PDB entry 6OQX | X-ray diffraction, 2.00 A resolution | chains A and C

[Chain A]
Protein: Nuclear receptor subfamily 5 group A member 2
Source organism: Homo sapiens
UniProtKB: O00482 (NR5A2_HUMAN); residues 299-541 here = UniProt positions 299-541
Sequence (245 residues; numbered 297 to 541; the number before each row is that of its first residue):
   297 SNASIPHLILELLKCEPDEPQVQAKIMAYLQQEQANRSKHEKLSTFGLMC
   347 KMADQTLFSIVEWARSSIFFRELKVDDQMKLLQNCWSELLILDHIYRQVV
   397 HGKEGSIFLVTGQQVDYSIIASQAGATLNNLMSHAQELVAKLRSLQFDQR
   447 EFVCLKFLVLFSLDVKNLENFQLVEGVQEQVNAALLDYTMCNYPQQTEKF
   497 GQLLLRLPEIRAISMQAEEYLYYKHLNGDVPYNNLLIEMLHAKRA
Unresolved in the structure: 297-299, 539-541
Differences from the reference sequence: expression tag (297-298)
Residues lining bound ligands: N1V ((8beta,11alpha,12alpha)-8-(1-phenylethenyl)-1,6:7,14-dicycloprosta-1,3,5,7(14)-tetraen-11-yl sulfamate): Thr341, Phe342, Met345, Cys346, Met348, Ala349, Thr352, Leu386, Ile387, His390, Arg393, Leu405, Val406, Ile416, Ala420, Leu424, Leu427, Met428, Ala431, Ile509, Leu517
Reported in the primary citation:
  - binding site for N1V: Met345, Thr352, His390
  - mutagenesis - T352V, H390A: unchanged signaling in response to N1V
  - mutagenesis - M345L: abolished signaling in response to N1V

[Chain C]
Protein: Nuclear receptor coactivator 2
UniProtKB: Q15596 (NCOA2_HUMAN); residue numbers follow UniProt; this construct covers 740-754
Sequence (15 residues; numbered 740 to 754; the number before each row is that of its first residue):
   740 KENALLRYLLDKDDT
Unresolved in the structure: 740-741, 753-754

[Chain A / chain C interface]
Contacting residue pairs (22; chain A residue first):
  Phe354(A) - Leu748(C)  hydrophobic
  Val357(A) - Leu748(C)  hydrophobic
  Glu358(A) - Leu748(C)
  Arg361(A) - Leu748(C)  hydrogen bond (side chain-backbone)
  Arg361(A) - Leu749(C)  hydrogen bond (side chain-backbone)
  Arg361(A) - Asp750(C)
  Arg361(A) - Lys751(C)  hydrogen bond (side chain-backbone)
  Val371(A) - Asp750(C)
  Asp372(A) - Arg746(C)  salt bridge
  Gln374(A) - Leu749(C)
  Met375(A) - Asn742(C)
  Met375(A) - Leu745(C)
  Met375(A) - Arg746(C)
  Met375(A) - Leu749(C)  hydrophobic
  Gln379(A) - Asn742(C)
  Gln379(A) - Leu745(C)
  Leu531(A) - Leu744(C)  hydrophobic
  Leu531(A) - Leu748(C)  hydrophobic
  Glu534(A) - Asn742(C)
  Glu534(A) - Leu744(C)
  Met535(A) - Asn742(C)
  Met535(A) - Leu745(C)  hydrophobic
Other interface residues (no listed pair), chain A (16 interface residues in all): Phe366, Leu378, Asn530, Ala538
Other interface residues (no listed pair), chain C (9 interface residues in all): Asp752

[Overview]
The interface between chain A and chain C involves 16 residues on one side and 9 on the other; the contacts
include 3 hydrogen bonds and 1 salt bridge. Among the polar pairs are Asp372(A)-Arg746(C), Arg361(A)-Leu748(C)
and Arg361(A)-Leu749(C). The paper reports a binding site for N1V at Met345(A), Thr352(A) and His390(A); M345L
of chain A abolishes signaling in response to N1V; 3 substitutions were tested in all.
Chain A is Nuclear receptor subfamily 5 group A member 2 (Homo sapiens) and chain C is Nuclear receptor
coactivator 2; the structure, Human Liver Receptor Homolog-1 bound to the agonist 5N and a fragment of the
Tif2 coregulator, was determined by X-ray diffraction, deposited together with 6OQY and 6OR1.
